9GXA - chains H and I of the 10 polymer chains in the assembly; structure by electron microscopy, 4.01 A resolution (low resolution: residue-level contacts below are approximate; hydrogen-bond / salt-bridge calls are withheld).

# Chain H
Protein: Histone H4
From: Homo sapiens
Reference sequence: P62805 (H4_HUMAN); residues 1-102 here correspond to UniProt positions 2-103 (UniProt number = residue number + 1)
Sequence (102 residues; numbered 1 to 102; the number before each row is that of its first residue):
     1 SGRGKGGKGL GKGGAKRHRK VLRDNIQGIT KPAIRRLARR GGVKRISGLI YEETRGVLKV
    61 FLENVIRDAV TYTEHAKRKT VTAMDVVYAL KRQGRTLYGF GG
Unresolved in the structure: 1-23, 92-102
Swiss-Prot annotation at these positions:
  - DNA-binding region: Lys16 to Lys20
  - modified residue: Ser1 (N-acetylserine), Arg3 (Asymmetric dimethylarginine), Lys5 (N6-(2-hydroxyisobutyryl)lysine), Lys8 (N6-(2-hydroxyisobutyryl)lysine), Lys12 (N6-(2-hydroxyisobutyryl)lysine), Lys16 (N6-(2-hydroxyisobutyryl)lysine), Lys20 (N6,N6,N6-trimethyllysine), Lys31 (N6-(2-hydroxyisobutyryl)lysine), Lys44 (N6-(2-hydroxyisobutyryl)lysine), Ser47 (Phosphoserine), Tyr51 (Phosphotyrosine), Lys59 (N6-(2-hydroxyisobutyryl)lysine), Lys77 (N6-(2-hydroxyisobutyryl)lysine), Lys79 (N6-(2-hydroxyisobutyryl)lysine), Thr80 (Phosphothreonine), Tyr88 (Phosphotyrosine), Lys91 (N6-(2-hydroxyisobutyryl)lysine)
  - cross-link (Glycyl lysine isopeptide (Lys-Gly)): Lys12 (interchain with G-Cter in SUMO2), Lys20 (interchain with G-Cter in SUMO2), Lys31 (interchain with G-Cter in SUMO2), Lys59 (interchain with G-Cter in SUMO2), Lys79 (interchain with G-Cter in SUMO2), Lys91 (interchain with G-Cter in SUMO2)

# Chain I
Molecule: 147 bp human alpha-satellite DNA
From: Homo sapiens
Sequence (147 nucleotides; row label = number of the first residue in the row; numbers below 1 keep their minus sign (DA-73 is residue -73)):
   -73 ATCAAATATC CACCTGCAGA TTCTACCAAA AGTGTATTTG GAAACTGCTC CATCAAAAGG
   -13 CATGTTCAGC TCTGTGAGTG AAACTCCATC ATCACAAAGA ATATTCTGAG AATGCTTCCG
    47 TTTGCCTTTT ATATGAACTT CCTCGAT
Unresolved in the structure: -73 to -50, 63-73

# Chain H / chain I interface
Pairs across the interface (10):
  Arg35(H) with DT39(I)
  Arg45(H) with DA38(I); DT39(I)
  Ile46(H) with DA38(I); DT39(I)
  Ser47(H) with DA38(I)
  Gly48(H) with DA38(I)
  Lys79(H) with DA57(I); DT58(I)
  Thr80(H) with DT58(I)
Also at the interface, not in a pair above, chain H (10 interface residues in all): Lys44, Leu49, Arg78
Also at the interface, not in a pair above, chain I (5 interface residues in all): DA59

# In short
Chain H and chain I form an interface of 10 and 5 residues respectively. From UniProt: a DNA-binding region on
chain H.
Chain H is Histone H4 and chain I is 147 bp human alpha-satellite DNA, both from Homo sapiens; the structure,
CENP-A/H4 di-tetrasome assembled on alpha-satellite DNA, was determined by electron microscopy.
